PDB entry 5LAZ | X-ray diffraction, 1.66 A resolution | chain A

Chain A:
Name: E3 ubiquitin-protein ligase Mdm2
Source organism: Homo sapiens
Notes: EC 6.3.2.-
UniProt: Q00987 (MDM2_HUMAN); residue numbers follow UniProt; this construct covers 18-111
Sequence (94 residues; numbered 18 to 111; the number before each row is that of its first residue):
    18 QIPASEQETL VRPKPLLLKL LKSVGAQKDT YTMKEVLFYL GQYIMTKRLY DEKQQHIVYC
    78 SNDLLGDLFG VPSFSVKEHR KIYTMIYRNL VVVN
Small-molecule neighbours: BI-0252 (6ST; 4-[(2R,3AS,5S,6S,6AS)-6'-chloranyl-6-(3-chloranyl-2-fluoranyl-phenyl)-4-(cyclopropylmethyl)-2'-oxidanylidene-spiro[1,2,3,3A,6,6A-hexahydropyrrolo[3,2-b]pyrrole-5,3'-1H-indole]-2-yl]benzoic acid): Leu-54, Leu-57, Gly-58, Ile-61, Met-62, Tyr-67, His-73, Val-75, Phe-86, Phe-91, Val-93, Lys-94, His-96, Ile-99, Tyr-100, Ile-103

Overview:
Ligands of chain A: BI-0252.
Chain A is E3 ubiquitin-protein ligase Mdm2 (Homo sapiens); the structure, Novel Spiro[3H-indole-3,2
-pyrrolidin]-2(1H)-one Inhibitors of the MDM2-p53 Interaction: HDM2 (MDM2) IN COMPLEX WITH COMPOUND BI-0252,
was determined by X-ray diffraction (same publication as 5LAV, 5LAW and 5LAY).
